3APX - chain A; structure by X-ray diffraction, 2.20 A resolution.

# Chain A
Protein: Alpha-1-acid glycoprotein 2
From: Homo sapiens
UniProt: P19652 (A1AG2_HUMAN); residues 1-183 here correspond to UniProt positions 19-201 (UniProt number = residue number + 18)
Sequence (190 residues; each row starts with the number of its first residue; numbering starts at 0):
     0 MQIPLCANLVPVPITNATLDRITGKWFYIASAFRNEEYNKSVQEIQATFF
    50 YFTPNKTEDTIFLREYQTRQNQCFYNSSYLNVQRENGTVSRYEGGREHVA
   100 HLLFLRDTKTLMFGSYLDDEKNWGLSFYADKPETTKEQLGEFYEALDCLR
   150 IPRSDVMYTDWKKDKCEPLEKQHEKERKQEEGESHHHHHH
Not modelled in the structure: 179-189
Construct notes: expression tag (0, 184-189); engineered mutation Arg-149 (Cys167 in P19652)
Curated features (UniProtKB/Swiss-Prot):
  - modified residue: Gln-1 (Pyrrolidone carboxylic acid)
  - glycosylation (N-linked (GlcNAc...) asparagine): Asn-15 (complex), Asn-38, Asn-54, Asn-75, Asn-85
Disulfides: Cys-5/Cys-147, Cys-72/Cys-165
Ligand contacts: Chlorpromazine (Z80; 3-(2-chloro-10H-phenothiazin-10-yl)-N,N-dimethylpropan-1-amine): Phe-32, Tyr-37, Val-41, Thr-47, Phe-49, Phe-51, Leu-62, Glu-64, Leu-79, Val-88, Ser-89, Arg-90, Glu-92, His-97, Val-98, Ala-99, Phe-112, Ser-125, Tyr-127
From the paper describing this entry:
  - binding site for Chlorpromazine: Thr-47, Phe-49, Phe-51, Glu-64, Val-88, Arg-90, Ala-99, Phe-112, Tyr-127
  - specificity-determining residues: Arg-90, Phe-112, Ser-114 (proposed by the authors, not directly observed)
  - post-translational modification sites: Asn-15, Asn-38, Asn-54, Asn-75, Asn-85 (citing earlier work)
  - mutagenesis - E92V: decreased binding to propafenone (citing earlier work)

# Summary
Bound to chain A: Chlorpromazine. From the paper: a binding site for Chlorpromazine at Thr-47, Phe-49 and
Phe-51 among others; E92V reduces binding to propafenone.
Chain A is Alpha-1-acid glycoprotein 2 (Homo sapiens); the structure, Crystal structure of the A variant of
human alpha1-acid glycoprotein and chlorpromazine complex, was determined by X-ray diffraction, deposited
together with 3APU, 3APV and 3APW.
